PDB entry 6GJ4 | X-ray diffraction, 2.40 A resolution | chains D and E of the 6 polymer chains in the assembly

== Chain D ==
Protein: Tubulin beta-2B chain
Source organism: Bos taurus
UniProtKB: Q6B856 (TBB2B_BOVIN); the author numbering skips numbers that UniProt does not, so the offset changes along the chain: 1-42 = UniProt 1-42; 45-360 = UniProt 43-358; 369-455 = UniProt 359-445
Chain sequence (445 residues; row label = number of the first residue in the row; note: 10 numbers in that range are skipped by the numbering (no residue carries them; nothing is unmodelled there)):
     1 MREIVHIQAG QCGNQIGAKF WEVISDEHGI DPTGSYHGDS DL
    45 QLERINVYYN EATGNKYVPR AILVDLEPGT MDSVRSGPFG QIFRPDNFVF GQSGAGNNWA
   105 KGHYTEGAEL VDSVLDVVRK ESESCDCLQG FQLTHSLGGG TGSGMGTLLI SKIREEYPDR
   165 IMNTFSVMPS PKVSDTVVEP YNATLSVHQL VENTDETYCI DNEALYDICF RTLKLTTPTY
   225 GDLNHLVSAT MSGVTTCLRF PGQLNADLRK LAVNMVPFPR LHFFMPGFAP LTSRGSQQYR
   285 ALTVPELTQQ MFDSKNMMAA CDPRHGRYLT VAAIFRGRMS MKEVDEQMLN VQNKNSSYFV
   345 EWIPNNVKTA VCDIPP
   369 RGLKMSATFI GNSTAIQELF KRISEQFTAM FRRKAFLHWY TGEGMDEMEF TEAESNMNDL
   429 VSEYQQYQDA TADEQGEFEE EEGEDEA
Disordered / not traced: 277-285, 442-455
UniProt features mapped onto this chain:
  - motif: M1 to I4 (MREI motif)
  - binding site (GTP): Q11, E71, S140, G144, T145, G146, N206, N228
  - binding site (Mg(2+)): E71
  - modified residue: S40 (Phosphoserine), T57 (Phosphothreonine), K60 (N6-acetyllysine), S174 (Phosphoserine), T287 (Phosphothreonine), T292 (Phosphothreonine), R320 (Omega-N-methylarginine), E448 (5-glutamyl polyglutamate)
  - cross-link (Glycyl lysine isopeptide (Lys-Gly)): K60 (interchain with G-Cter in ubiquitin), K326 (interchain with G-Cter in ubiquitin)
Bound ions: Mg2+: Q11 (together with GDP)
Small-molecule neighbours:
  - EZW (5-(quinolin-5-yl)naphtho[2,3-b]pyrrolo[1,2-d][1,4]oxazepin-4-yl acetate): V238, C241, L242, Q247, L248, A250, D251, K254, L255, N258, M259, V315, A316, A317, I318, N350, K352, T353, A354, I378
  - GDP (guanosine-5'-diphosphate): G10, Q11, C12, Q15, I16, A99, N101, S140, G142, G143, G144, T145, G146, V171, P173, V177, S178, E183, N206, L209, Y224, L227, N228, V231
What the authors report for this chain:
  - binding site for EZW: G237, T240, C241, Q247, A250, K254, K352
  - conformationally variable residues (side-chain flip): L248
  - binding site for EZW: V238, L242, L248, L255, M259, A316, I318, A354, I378 (from molecular simulation)

== Chain E ==
Protein: Stathmin-4
Source organism: Rattus norvegicus
UniProtKB: P63043 (STMN4_RAT); residues 5-145 here correspond to UniProt positions 49-189 (UniProt number = residue number + 44)
Chain sequence (143 residues; row label = number of the first residue in the row):
     3 MADMEVIELN KCTSGQSFEV ILKPPSFDGV PEFNASLPRR RDPSLEEIQK KLEAAEERRK
    63 YQEAELLKHL AEKREHEREV IQKAIEENNN FIKMAKEKLA QKMESNKENR EAHLAAMLER
   123 LQEKDKHAEE VRKNKELKEE ASR
Disordered / not traced: 3-5, 29-43, 141-145
Differences from the reference sequence: initiating methionine (3); expression tag (4)
UniProt features mapped onto this chain:
  - modified residue: S46 (Phosphoserine)

== Chain D / chain E interface ==
Residue-residue contacts - 23 pairs, chain D then chain E:
  Y108(D) - H129(E)  hydrogen bond
  Y108(D) - A130(E)  hydrophobic
  Y108(D) - V133(E)  hydrophobic
  Y108(D) - R134(E)  hydrogen bond (backbone-side chain)
  T109(D) - K137(E)
  A112(D) - R134(E)
  S155(D) - L123(E)
  K156(D) - D127(E)  salt bridge
  R158(D) - L123(E)
  E159(D) - L120(E)
  E159(D) - L123(E)
  E159(D) - Q124(E)
  E159(D) - D127(E)
  P162(D) - M119(E)  hydrophobic
  P162(D) - L120(E)  hydrophobic
  N197(D) - L123(E)
  G410(D) - K137(E)
  E411(D) - V133(E)
  E411(D) - K137(E)  salt bridge
  G412(D) - V133(E)
  G412(D) - N136(E)
  G412(D) - K137(E)
  E417(D) - H129(E)  salt bridge
Also at the interface, not in a pair above, chain D (16 interface residues in all): D163, Q193, M413
Also at the interface, not in a pair above, chain E (14 interface residues in all): R112, L116, K126

== Summary ==
16 residues of chain D and 14 residues of chain E are in contact; the contacts include 2 hydrogen bonds and 3
salt bridges. Polar contacts include K156(D)-D127(E), E411(D)-K137(E) and E417(D)-H129(E). The paper reports a
binding site for EZW at G237(D), T240(D) and C241(D) among others; conformational variability at L248(D).
Chain D is Tubulin beta-2B chain (Bos taurus) and chain E is Stathmin-4 (Rattus norvegicus); the structure,
Tubulin-6j complex, was determined by X-ray diffraction.
